PDB entry 7XPC | X-ray diffraction, 3.31 A resolution | chains A and B

== Chain A ==
Protein: D-glycerate-3-kinase (GLYK)
Source organism: Solanum lycopersicum
UniProtKB: A0A3Q7FWS2 (A0A3Q7FWS2_SOLLC); aligned to UniProt positions 524-860 over residues 116-452 (the alignment contains insertions or deletions, so no single offset holds)
Chain sequence (337 residues; each row starts with the number of its first residue):
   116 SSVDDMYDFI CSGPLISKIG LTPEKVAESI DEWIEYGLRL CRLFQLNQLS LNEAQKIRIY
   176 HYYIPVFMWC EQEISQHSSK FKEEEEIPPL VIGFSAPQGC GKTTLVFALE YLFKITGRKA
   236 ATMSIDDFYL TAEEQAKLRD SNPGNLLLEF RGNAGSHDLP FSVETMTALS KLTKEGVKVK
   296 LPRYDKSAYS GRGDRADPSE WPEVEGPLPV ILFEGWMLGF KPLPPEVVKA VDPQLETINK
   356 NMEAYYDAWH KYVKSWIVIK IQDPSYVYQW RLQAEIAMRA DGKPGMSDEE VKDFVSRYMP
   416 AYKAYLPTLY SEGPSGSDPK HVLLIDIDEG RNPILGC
Modified positions: Mse121, Mse183, Mse238, Mse281, Mse357, Mse414 (selenomethionine); Mse332, Mse393, Mse401 (selenomethionine; parent Met)
Sequence notes: engineered mutation Mse121 (Leu529 in A0A3Q7FWS2), Mse183 (Leu591 in A0A3Q7FWS2), Mse238 (Val646 in A0A3Q7FWS2), Mse281 (Leu689 in A0A3Q7FWS2), Mse357 (Leu784 in A0A3Q7FWS2), Mse414 (Leu841 in A0A3Q7FWS2)

== Chain B ==
Protein: RxLR effector protein Avr-vnt11
Source organism: Phytophthora infestans T30-4
UniProtKB: D0NTY1 (AVNT1_PHYIT); numbering as in UniProt (aligned over 64-147)
Chain sequence (84 residues; numbered 64 to 147; the number before each row is that of its first residue):
    64 STQNLGNSLM RVFSKEATRK YYLDLFKRAD FTANLPKLAK KGGPDRLNDA LKKLRKAGIS
   124 EEKFAELKGA AAKYADDWYR IYGK
Not modelled in the structure: 64-76

== How chain A and chain B interact ==
Contacting residue pairs (14):
  Ser117(A) - Gly105(B)
  Val118(A) - Lys104(B)
  Asp119(A) - Tyr84(B)  hydrogen bond
  Asp119(A) - Tyr85(B)
  Asp119(A) - Leu88(B)
  Asp119(A) - Arg109(B)  salt bridge
  Asp120(A) - Lys116(B)  salt bridge
  Tyr122(A) - Tyr84(B)  hydrophobic
  Asp123(A) - Thr81(B)
  Asp123(A) - Tyr85(B)  hydrogen bond
  Asp123(A) - Lys116(B)  salt bridge
  Pro138(A) - Ala80(B)  hydrophobic
  Ala142(A) - Tyr84(B)  hydrophobic
  Ile149(A) - Lys104(B)
Also at the interface, not in a pair above, chain A (10 interface residues in all): Asp146
Also at the interface, not in a pair above, chain B (11 interface residues in all): Lys100, Ala113

== Summary ==
Chain A and chain B form an interface of 10 and 11 residues respectively, with 2 hydrogen bonds and 3 salt
bridges. Among the polar pairs are Asp119(A)-Arg109(B), Asp120(A)-Lys116(B) and Asp123(A)-Lys116(B).
Chain A is D-glycerate-3-kinase (GLYK) (Solanum lycopersicum) and chain B is RxLR effector protein Avr-vnt11
(Phytophthora infestans T30-4); the structure, Complex structure of D-glycerate-3-kinase(GLYK) and AVRvnt1,
was determined by X-ray diffraction.
